Entry 7ETM (electron microscopy, 5.90 A resolution (low resolution: residue-level contacts below are approximate; hydrogen-bond / salt-bridge calls are withheld)); this record covers chains E and L of the 12 polymer chains in the assembly.

[Chain E (and L)]
Protein: Portal protein
From: Human cytomegalovirus
Notes: chain L of this document is another copy of the same molecule, construct and numbering; everything in this record applies to it too
UniProtKB: Q6RXD3 (Q6RXD3_HCMV); numbering as in UniProt (aligned over 1-697)
Chain sequence (697 residues; each row starts with the number of its first residue):
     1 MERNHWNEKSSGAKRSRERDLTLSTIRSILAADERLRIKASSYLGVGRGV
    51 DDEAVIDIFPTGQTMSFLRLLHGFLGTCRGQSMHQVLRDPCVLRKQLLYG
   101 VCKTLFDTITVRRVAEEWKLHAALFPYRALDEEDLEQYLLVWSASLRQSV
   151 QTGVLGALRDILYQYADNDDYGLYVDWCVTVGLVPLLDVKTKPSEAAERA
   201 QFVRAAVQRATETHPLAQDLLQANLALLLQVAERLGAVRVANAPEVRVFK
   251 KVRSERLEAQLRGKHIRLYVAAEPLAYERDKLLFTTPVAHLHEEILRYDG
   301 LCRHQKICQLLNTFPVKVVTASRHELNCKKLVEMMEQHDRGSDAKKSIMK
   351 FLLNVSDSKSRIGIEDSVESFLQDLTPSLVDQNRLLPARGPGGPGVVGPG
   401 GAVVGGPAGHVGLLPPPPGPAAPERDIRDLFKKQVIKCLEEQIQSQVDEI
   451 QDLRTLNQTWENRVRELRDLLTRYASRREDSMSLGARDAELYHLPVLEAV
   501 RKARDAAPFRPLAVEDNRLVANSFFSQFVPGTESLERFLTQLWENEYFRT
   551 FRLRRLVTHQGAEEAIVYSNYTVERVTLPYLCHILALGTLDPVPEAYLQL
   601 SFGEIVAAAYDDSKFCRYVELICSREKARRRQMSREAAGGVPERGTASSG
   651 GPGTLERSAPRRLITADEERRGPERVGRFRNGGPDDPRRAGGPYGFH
Unresolved in the structure: 1-54, 336-343, 355-430, 636-697

[Chain E / chain L interface]
Residue-residue contacts (11):
  E293(E) - Y492(L)
  L296(E) - Y492(L)
  L296(E) - H493(L)
  R297(E) - Y492(L)
  R303(E) - L491(L)
  R303(E) - Y492(L)
  R303(E) - H493(L)
  R303(E) - L494(L)
  R303(E) - V496(L)
  I307(E) - V496(L)
  F524(E) - V316(L)
Also at the interface, not in a pair above, chain E (9 interface residues in all): H292, D299, G300
Also at the interface, not in a pair above, chain L (8 interface residues in all): A489, P495

[Summary]
9 residues of chain E and 8 residues of chain L are in contact.
Chain E and chain L are both Portal protein (Human cytomegalovirus); the structure, C6 portal vertex in the
enveloped virion capsid, was determined by electron microscopy, deposited together with 7ET2, 7ET3, 7ETJ and
7ETO.
